PDB entry 5DNM | X-ray diffraction, 2.81 A resolution | chains C and J of the 10 polymer chains in the assembly

== Chain C ==
Name: Histone H2A
Source organism: Xenopus laevis
Reference sequence: Q6AZJ8 (Q6AZJ8_XENLA); aligned to UniProt positions 2-129 over residues 1-128 (the alignment contains insertions or deletions, so no single offset holds)
Chain sequence (128 residues; row label = number of the first residue in the row):
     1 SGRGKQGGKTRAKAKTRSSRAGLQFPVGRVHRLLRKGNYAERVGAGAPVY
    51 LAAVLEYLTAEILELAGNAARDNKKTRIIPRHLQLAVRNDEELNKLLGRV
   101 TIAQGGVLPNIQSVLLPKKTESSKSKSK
Unresolved in the structure: 1-13, 120-128

== Chain J ==
Molecule: 145-nt DNA strand
Sequence (145 nucleotides; each row starts with the number of its first residue; numbers below 1 keep their minus sign (DA-72 is residue -72)):
   -72 ATCAATATCCACCTGCAGATACTACCAAAAGTGTATTTGGAAACTGCTCC
   -22 ATCAAAAGGCATGTTCAGCTGATTCAGCTGAACATGCCTTTTGATGGAGC
    28 AGTTTCCAAATACACTTTTGGTAGTATCTGCAGGTGGATATTGAT

== Chain C / chain J interface ==
Residue-residue contacts - 13 pairs, chain C then chain J:
  Arg29(C) - DG47(J)  hydrogen bond to the phosphate
  Arg29(C) - DG48(J)  salt bridge to the phosphate
  Arg35(C) - DT38(J)  salt bridge to the phosphate
  Arg42(C) - DA37(J)  hydrogen bond to the sugar
  Arg42(C) - DT38(J)  phosphate contact
  Val43(C) - DT38(J)  hydrogen bond to the phosphate
  Gly44(C) - DA37(J)  phosphate contact
  Ala45(C) - DA37(J)  hydrogen bond to the phosphate
  Lys75(C) - DC58(J)  phosphate contact
  Lys75(C) - DA59(J)  phosphate contact
  Thr76(C) - DC58(J)  hydrogen bond to the phosphate
  Arg77(C) - DG57(J)  hydrogen bond to the sugar
  Arg77(C) - DC58(J)  hydrogen bond to the phosphate
Other interface residues (no listed pair), chain C (12 interface residues in all): Ala14, Glu41, Lys74
Other interface residues (no listed pair), chain J (8 interface residues in all): DT45

== Overview ==
The interface between chain C and chain J involves 12 residues on one side and 8 on the other, with 7 hydrogen
bonds and 2 salt bridges. Polar contacts include Arg42(C)-DA37(J), Arg77(C)-DG57(J) and Arg29(C)-DG47(J).
Chain C is Histone H2A (Xenopus laevis) and chain J is a 145-nt DNA strand; the structure, Nucleosome core
particle containing adducts of ruthenium(II)-toluene PTA complex, was determined by X-ray diffraction,
deposited together with 5DNN.
